PDB entry 8BQG | X-ray diffraction, 1.95 A resolution | chains A and B

== Chain A ==
Name: Formate dehydrogenase, alpha subunit, selenocysteine-containing
Organism: Desulfovibrio vulgaris str. Hildenborough
UniProt: Q72EJ1 (Q72EJ1_DESVH); residues 36-1005 here = UniProt positions 36-1005
Amino-acid sequence (1013 residues; row label = number of the first residue in the row):
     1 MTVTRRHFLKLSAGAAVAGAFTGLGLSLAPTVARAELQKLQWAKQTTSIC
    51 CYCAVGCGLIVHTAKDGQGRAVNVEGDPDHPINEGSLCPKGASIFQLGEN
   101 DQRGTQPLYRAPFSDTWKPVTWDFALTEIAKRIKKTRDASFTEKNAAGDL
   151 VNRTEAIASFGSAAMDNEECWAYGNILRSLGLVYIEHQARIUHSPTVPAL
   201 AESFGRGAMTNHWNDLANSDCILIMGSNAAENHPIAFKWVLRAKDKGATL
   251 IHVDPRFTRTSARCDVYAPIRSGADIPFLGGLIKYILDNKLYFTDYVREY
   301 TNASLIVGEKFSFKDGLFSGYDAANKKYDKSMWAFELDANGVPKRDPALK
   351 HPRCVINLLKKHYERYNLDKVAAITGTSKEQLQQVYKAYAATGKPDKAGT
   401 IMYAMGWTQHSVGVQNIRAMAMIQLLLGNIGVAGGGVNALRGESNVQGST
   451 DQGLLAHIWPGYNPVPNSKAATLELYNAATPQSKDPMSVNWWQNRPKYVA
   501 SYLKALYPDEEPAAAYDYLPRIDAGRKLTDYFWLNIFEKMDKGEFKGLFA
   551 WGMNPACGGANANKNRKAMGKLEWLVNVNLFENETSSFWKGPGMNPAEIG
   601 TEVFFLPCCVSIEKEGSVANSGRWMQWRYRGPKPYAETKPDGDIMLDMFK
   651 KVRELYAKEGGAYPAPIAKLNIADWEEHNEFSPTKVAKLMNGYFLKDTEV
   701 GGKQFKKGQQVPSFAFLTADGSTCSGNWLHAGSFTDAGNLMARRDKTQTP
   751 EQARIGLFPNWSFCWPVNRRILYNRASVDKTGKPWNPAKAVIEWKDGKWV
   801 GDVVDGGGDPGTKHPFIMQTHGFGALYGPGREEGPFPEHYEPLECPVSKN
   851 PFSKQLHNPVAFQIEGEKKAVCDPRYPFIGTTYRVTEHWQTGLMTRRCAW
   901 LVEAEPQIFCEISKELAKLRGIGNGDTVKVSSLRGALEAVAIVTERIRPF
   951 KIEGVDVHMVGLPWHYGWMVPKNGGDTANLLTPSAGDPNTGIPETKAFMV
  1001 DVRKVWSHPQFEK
Unresolved in the structure: 1-35, 862-868, 1006-1013
Construct notes: initiating methionine (1); expression tag (2-35, 1006-1013)
Modified / non-standard residues: Sec-192 (selenocysteine)
Cystine bridges: Cys-845/Cys-872
Ion coordination: 4Fe-4S cluster Fe: Cys-50, Cys-53, Cys-57, Cys-88
Residues lining bound ligands:
  - hydrosulfuric acid (H2S): Gln-188, Sec-192, His-193, Gly-442, Glu-443, Val-446
  - molybdopterin guanosine dinucleotide (MGD; 2-amino-5,6-dimercapto-7-methyl-3,7,8a,9-tetrahydro-8-oxa-1,3,9,10-tetraaza-anthracen-4-one guanosine dinucleotide), molecule 1: Cys-53, Lys-90, Sec-192, His-193, Met-225, Gly-226, Ser-227, Asn-228, Glu-231, Asn-232, His-233, Val-253, Asp-254, Pro-255, Arg-256, Thr-258, Ile-270, Ser-272, Gly-273, Asp-275, Ala-404, Met-405, Gly-406, Trp-407, Gly-442, Glu-443, Thr-882, Tyr-883, Arg-884, Val-885, Thr-886, His-888, Trp-889, Gln-890, Trp-964, His-965, Lys-996
  - molybdopterin guanosine dinucleotide (MGD), molecule 2: Ala-164, Met-165, Gln-188, Ile-191, Sec-192, Met-405, Glu-443, Trp-551, Gly-552, Met-553, Asn-554, Pro-555, Gly-558, Val-578, Asn-579, Leu-580, Cys-608, Cys-609, Lys-614, Asp-641, Thr-882, Arg-884, Trp-889, Gln-890, Thr-891, Gly-892, Leu-893, Met-894, Trp-964, Asn-979, Thr-982, Thr-995, Lys-996
  - 4Fe-4S cluster (SF4): Cys-50, Tyr-52, Cys-53, Val-55, Gly-56, Cys-57, Leu-87, Cys-88, Lys-90, Gly-91, His-233, Pro-234, Ile-235
Reported in the primary citation:
  - binding site for formate: Arg-441, Gln-447, Thr-450
  - catalytic residues: His-193, Arg-441 (proposed by the authors, not directly observed)

== Chain B ==
Name: Formate dehydrogenase, beta subunit, putative
Organism: Desulfovibrio vulgaris str. Hildenborough
UniProt: Q72EJ0 (Q72EJ0_DESVH); numbering as in UniProt (aligned over 2-215)
Amino-acid sequence (236 residues; row label = number of the first residue in the row):
     1 MGKMFFVDLSRCTACRGCQIACKQWKNLPAEETRNTGSHQNPPDLSYVTL
    51 KTVRFTEKSRKGPGIDWLFFPEQCRHCVEPPCKGQADVDLEGAVVKDETT
   101 GAVLFTELTAKVDGESVRSACPYDIPRIDPVTKRLSKCDMCNDRVQNGLL
   151 PACVKTCPTGTMNFGDEQEMLALAEKRLAEVKKTYPGAVLGDPNDVRVVY
   201 LFTRDPKDFYEHAVADLAPSMMTRQQLFARLFRPRA
Unresolved in the structure: 1, 216-236
Construct notes: initiating methionine (1); expression tag (216-236)
Ion coordination: 4Fe-4S cluster Fe site 1: Cys-12, Cys-15, Cys-18, Cys-157; 4Fe-4S cluster Fe site 2: Cys-22, Cys-138, Cys-141, Cys-153; 4Fe-4S cluster Fe site 3: Cys-74, Cys-77, Cys-82, Cys-121
Residues lining bound ligands:
  - 4Fe-4S cluster (SF4), molecule 1: Phe-5, Cys-22, Lys-26, Leu-50, Lys-51, Gln-73, Cys-138, Asp-139, Met-140, Cys-141, Pro-151, Ala-152, Cys-153
  - 4Fe-4S cluster (SF4), molecule 2: Cys-12, Thr-13, Ala-14, Cys-15, Arg-16, Gly-17, Cys-18, Val-53, Pro-71, Thr-156, Cys-157, Pro-158, Thr-159, Thr-161, Met-162
  - 4Fe-4S cluster (SF4), molecule 3: Cys-74, Arg-75, His-76, Cys-77, Pro-80, Pro-81, Cys-82, Val-103, Phe-105, Cys-121, Pro-122, Tyr-123, Ile-125, Pro-126, Lys-137

== How chain A and chain B interact ==
Pairs across the interface - 108 pairs, chain A then chain B:
  Glu-36(A) with Asn-147(B), hydrogen bond (backbone-side chain)
  Leu-37(A) with Trp-25(B), hydrophobic; Asp-143(B); Arg-144(B); Asn-147(B); Leu-149(B), hydrophobic
  Lys-39(A) with Gln-24(B), hydrogen bond (side chain-backbone); Trp-25(B), hydrogen bond (side chain-backbone); Asn-27(B), hydrogen bond
  Leu-40(A) with Trp-25(B), hydrophobic
  Ile-60(A) with Lys-155(B)
  Asn-73(A) with Gln-24(B), hydrogen bond; Trp-25(B)
  Val-74(A) with Gln-24(B), hydrogen bond (backbone-side chain)
  Glu-75(A) with Trp-25(B); Arg-144(B), salt bridge; Lys-155(B), salt bridge
  Gly-76(A) with Lys-155(B), hydrogen bond (backbone-side chain)
  Pro-78(A) with Lys-155(B)
  Gly-85(A) with Lys-155(B)
  Ser-86(A) with Lys-155(B), hydrogen bond (backbone-backbone); Thr-156(B); Cys-157(B); Pro-158(B)
  Leu-87(A) with Gly-17(B); Thr-156(B), hydrogen bond (backbone-side chain)
  Pro-89(A) with Cys-15(B); Arg-16(B); Gly-17(B); Ile-20(B)
  Ala-92(A) with Ile-20(B); Gln-24(B); Thr-156(B)
  Ser-93(A) with Ile-20(B)
  Phe-95(A) with Gln-24(B); Asn-27(B)
  Ala-230(A) with Thr-13(B)
  Ile-235(A) with Pro-158(B), hydrophobic
  Phe-237(A) with Thr-13(B)
  Lys-238(A) with Pro-158(B)
  Leu-241(A) with Arg-11(B); Thr-159(B)
  Lys-244(A) with Thr-184(B)
  Asp-245(A) with Arg-11(B), salt bridge
  Phe-257(A) with Arg-60(B); Gly-64(B); Ile-65(B)
  Thr-258(A) with Trp-67(B)
  Arg-259(A) with Thr-13(B); Ala-14(B), hydrogen bond (side chain-backbone); Trp-67(B)
  Ala-262(A) with Phe-69(B), hydrophobic
  Arg-263(A) with Leu-9(B), hydrogen bond (side chain-backbone); Ser-10(B), hydrogen bond (side chain-backbone); Arg-11(B); Cys-12(B), hydrogen bond (side chain-backbone); Phe-69(B); Tyr-185(B), hydrogen bond
  Tyr-267(A) with Gly-64(B)
  Pro-269(A) with Pro-63(B)
  Gln-381(A) with Pro-63(B)
  Thr-886(A) with Cys-15(B)
  Glu-887(A) with Cys-15(B); Arg-16(B), salt bridge
  Ala-899(A) with Ala-30(B)
  Trp-900(A) with Ile-20(B); Lys-23(B); Gln-24(B); Leu-28(B), hydrogen bond (side chain-backbone); Ala-30(B)
  Leu-901(A) with Ile-20(B), hydrophobic
  Val-902(A) with Thr-33(B)
  Glu-903(A) with Lys-23(B), salt bridge; Ala-30(B); Glu-31(B), hydrogen bond (side chain-backbone); Thr-33(B), hydrogen bond (backbone-side chain); Asn-41(B); Pro-42(B); Thr-49(B)
  Ala-904(A) with Arg-16(B), hydrogen bond (backbone-side chain); His-39(B); Asn-41(B)
  Glu-905(A) with Arg-16(B), salt bridge; His-39(B), salt bridge
  Pro-906(A) with Thr-33(B); Arg-34(B); Asn-35(B); Asn-41(B)
  Gln-907(A) with Arg-34(B); Asn-35(B), hydrogen bond (side chain-backbone)
  Phe-909(A) with Asn-35(B); His-39(B)
  Glu-911(A) with His-39(B), salt bridge
  Asn-924(A) with Gly-37(B), hydrogen bond (side chain-backbone)
  Gly-925(A) with Thr-36(B); Gly-37(B)
  Val-940(A) with Asn-35(B)
  Ala-941(A) with Gly-37(B)
  Ile-942(A) with Asn-35(B); Gly-37(B)
  Thr-944(A) with Glu-57(B), hydrogen bond
  Glu-945(A) with Glu-57(B); Ser-59(B), hydrogen bond; Ile-65(B)
  Arg-946(A) with His-39(B), hydrogen bond; Glu-57(B), salt bridge; Ile-65(B); Trp-67(B)
Interface residues without a listed pair, chain A (58 interface residues in all): Cys-88, Pro-234, Arg-242, Asp-265, Val-885
Interface residues without a listed pair, chain B (49 interface residues in all): Gln-19, Pro-29, Ser-38, Phe-55

== In short ==
58 residues of chain A face 49 of chain B across their interface, with 23 hydrogen bonds and 9 salt bridges.
Among the polar pairs are Glu-75(A)/Arg-144(B), Glu-75(A)/Lys-155(B) and Asp-245(A)/Arg-11(B). The paper
reports catalytic residues His-193(A) and Arg-441(A); a binding site for formate at Arg-441(A), Gln-447(A) and
Thr-450(A).
Chain A is Formate dehydrogenase, alpha subunit, selenocysteine-containing and chain B is Formate
dehydrogenase, beta subunit, putative, both from Desulfovibrio vulgaris str. Hildenborough; the structure,
W-formate dehydrogenase from Desulfovibrio vulgaris - Soaking with Formate 1 min, was determined by X-ray
diffraction (same publication as 8BQH, 8BQI, 8BQJ, 8BQK and 8BQL).
